7DQ1 - chains 1 and 3 of the 5 polymer chains in the assembly; structure by electron microscopy, 3.60 A resolution.

[Chain 1]
Name: Virion protein 1
Organism: Coxsackievirus B1
UniProt: W8GTF7 (W8GTF7_9ENTO); numbering as in UniProt (aligned over 1-278)
Chain sequence (278 residues; row label = number of the first residue in the row):
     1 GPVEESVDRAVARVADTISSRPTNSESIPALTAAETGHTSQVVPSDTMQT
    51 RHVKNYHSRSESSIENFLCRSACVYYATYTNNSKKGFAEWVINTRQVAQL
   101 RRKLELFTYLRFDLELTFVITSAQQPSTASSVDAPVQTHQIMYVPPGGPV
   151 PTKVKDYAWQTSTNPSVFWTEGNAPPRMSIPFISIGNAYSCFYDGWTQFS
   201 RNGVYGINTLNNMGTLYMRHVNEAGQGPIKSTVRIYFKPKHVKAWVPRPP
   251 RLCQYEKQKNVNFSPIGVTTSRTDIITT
Disordered / not traced: 1-11
Construct notes: variant Lys84 (Glu in W8GTF7)
What the authors report for this chain:
  - conformationally variable residues (loop rearrangement): Gly203 to Tyr217

[Chain 3]
Name: VP3
Organism: Coxsackievirus B1
UniProt: L7UV52 (L7UV52_9ENTO); residues 1-238 here correspond to UniProt positions 333-570 (UniProt number = residue number + 332)
Chain sequence (238 residues; row label = number of the first residue in the row):
     1 GLPVMTTPGSTQFLTSDDFQSPSAMPQFDVTPEMQIPGRVNNLMEIAEVD
    51 SVVPVNNTEDNVSSLKAYQIPVQSNSDNGKQVFGFPLQPGANNVLNRTLL
   101 GEILNYYTHWSGSIKLTFMFCGSAMATGKFLLAYSPPGAGVPKNRKDAML
   151 GTHVIWDVGLQSSCVLCVPWISQTHYRYVVEDEYTAAGYVTCWYQTNIVV
   201 PADVQSSCDILCFVSACNDFSVRMLKDTPFIRQDTFYQ
Disordered / not traced: 238

[Chain 1 / chain 3 interface]
Residue-residue contacts - 135 pairs, chain 1 then chain 3:
  Ala15(1) with Asp219(3)
  Ala30(1) with Cys164(3); Val165(3)
  Leu31(1) with Ser163(3)
  Thr32(1) with Gln161(3); Ser162(3); Ser163(3), hydrogen bond (backbone-backbone)
  Ala33(1) with Ser163(3)
  Ala34(1) with Ser163(3), hydrogen bond (backbone-side chain)
  Glu35(1) with Met119(3); Ser162(3)
  Thr39(1) with Glu48(3), hydrogen bond (side chain-backbone); Asp50(3)
  Ser40(1) with Lys115(3), hydrogen bond (backbone-side chain); Val165(3)
  Val42(1) with Lys115(3)
  Pro44(1) with Cys167(3), hydrophobic
  Met48(1) with Pro169(3), hydrophobic
  His57(1) with Ser111(3), hydrogen bond; His175(3), hydrogen bond; Tyr176(3); Ser221(3)
  Ser58(1) with Ser221(3)
  Arg59(1) with Asn42(3); Met44(3); Glu48(3), salt bridge; Asn218(3), hydrogen bond (side chain-backbone); Asp219(3); Phe220(3), hydrogen bond (side chain-backbone)
  Glu61(1) with Tyr107(3), hydrogen bond (backbone-side chain); Arg223(3); Met224(3), hydrogen bond (side chain-backbone); Leu225(3), hydrogen bond (side chain-backbone)
  Ser62(1) with Asn42(3), hydrogen bond; Leu43(3), hydrogen bond (backbone-backbone); Met44(3); Tyr107(3); Val222(3)
  Ser63(1) with Asn42(3)
  Asn66(1) with Leu225(3)
  Phe67(1) with Leu43(3), hydrophobic; Tyr107(3); Leu225(3), hydrophobic
  Arg70(1) with Leu225(3)
  Ser71(1) with Thr15(3), hydrogen bond (backbone-backbone)
  Val74(1) with Phe236(3)
  Tyr76(1) with Phe236(3), hydrophobic
  Arg95(1) with Tyr237(3)
  Gln96(1) with Gln233(3), hydrogen bond (backbone-side chain); Tyr237(3)
  Val97(1) with Gln233(3); Phe236(3), hydrophobic
  Ala98(1) with Ile231(3), hydrophobic; Gln233(3), hydrogen bond (backbone-side chain); Tyr237(3)
  Gln99(1) with Asp227(3); Thr228(3); Ile231(3), hydrogen bond (side chain-backbone)
  Arg102(1) with Arg97(3); Glu102(3); Tyr106(3), hydrogen bond; Ile231(3)
  Lys103(1) with Tyr106(3)
  Phe107(1) with Val40(3), hydrophobic
  Arg111(1) with Val30(3); Thr31(3), hydrogen bond (side chain-backbone); Pro32(3); Glu33(3)
  Glu115(1) with Phe19(3); Ser21(3), hydrogen bond
  Thr117(1) with Phe13(3)
  Val119(1) with Phe13(3), hydrophobic
  Pro175(1) with Phe13(3), hydrophobic
  Arg177(1) with Phe13(3); Asp17(3), salt bridge; Ser21(3)
  Met178(1) with Pro22(3)
  Ser179(1) with Ser21(3); Pro22(3), hydrogen bond (backbone-backbone); Ser23(3); Ala24(3), hydrogen bond (backbone-backbone)
  Pro181(1) with Met25(3)
  Phe182(1) with Phe28(3); Val30(3); Thr31(3)
  Ile183(1) with Phe28(3), hydrophobic
  Ser184(1) with Thr31(3)
  Gly186(1) with Thr31(3), hydrogen bond (backbone-side chain)
  Asn187(1) with Pro32(3), hydrogen bond (side chain-backbone); Glu33(3); Met34(3)
  Lys238(1) with Asp17(3)
  Lys243(1) with Glu33(3), salt bridge; Arg39(3)
  Ala244(1) with Arg39(3); Val40(3)
  Trp245(1) with Ile36(3); Gly38(3); Arg39(3)
  Val246(1) with Pro37(3); Gly38(3), hydrogen bond (backbone-backbone)
  Pro247(1) with Ile46(3), hydrophobic
  Pro250(1) with Leu99(3); Glu102(3)
  Leu252(1) with Arg97(3)
  Gln254(1) with Arg232(3)
  Tyr255(1) with Tyr237(3)
  Glu256(1) with Tyr237(3)
  Gln258(1) with Tyr237(3)
  Gly267(1) with Val62(3)
  Val268(1) with Val62(3), hydrogen bond (backbone-backbone); Tyr68(3); Arg97(3)
  Thr269(1) with Asn57(3); Val62(3); Asn93(3), hydrogen bond (side chain-backbone); Arg97(3)
  Thr270(1) with Asn93(3)
  Ser271(1) with Asn57(3); Glu59(3), hydrogen bond; Val62(3); Asn93(3)
  Arg272(1) with Val55(3), hydrogen bond (side chain-backbone); Asn57(3), hydrogen bond; Thr58(3); Gly84(3), hydrogen bond (side chain-backbone); Phe85(3)
  Ile275(1) with Val55(3); Asn56(3); Val82(3); Phe83(3); Gly84(3)
  Thr278(1) with Phe85(3); Pro86(3); Val141(3)
Other interface residues (no listed pair), chain 1 (85 interface residues in all): Val14, Gln41, Val43, Thr47, Asn55, Ile64, Tyr75, Tyr109, Tyr143, Pro165, Ala174, Ile180, Ile185, Tyr236, Lys240, Arg251, Lys257, Ile276, Thr277
Other interface residues (no listed pair), chain 3 (91 interface residues in all): Thr11, Ser16, Asp18, Asn41, Val49, Pro54, Ser63, Ser64, Ile70, Gln81, Ser113, Thr117, Thr152, Trp156, Asp157, Tyr189, Phe213, Cys217, Phe230

[In short]
85 residues of chain 1 and 91 residues of chain 3 are in contact, with 31 hydrogen bonds and 3 salt bridges.
Polar pairs include Arg59(1)-Glu48(3), Arg177(1)-Asp17(3) and Lys243(1)-Glu33(3). From the paper:
conformational variability at Gly203(1).
Here chain 1 is Virion protein 1 and chain 3 is VP3, both from Coxsackievirus B1. Entry 7DQ1 (Cryo-EM
structure of Coxsackievirus B1 virion in complex with CAR at physiological temperature) was determined by
electron microscopy (same publication as 7DPF, 7DPG, 7DPZ and 7DQ4).
